4HJ8 - chains A and B; structure by X-ray diffraction, 2.04 A resolution.

== Chain A ==
Molecule: Protection of telomeres protein 1
Organism: Schizosaccharomyces pombe
Notes: fragment: Pot1pC, partial DNA binding domain, residues 198-339
UniProt: O13988 (POT1_SCHPO); residues 2-143 here correspond to UniProt positions 198-339 (UniProt number = residue number + 196)
Chain sequence (143 residues; each row starts with the number of its first residue):
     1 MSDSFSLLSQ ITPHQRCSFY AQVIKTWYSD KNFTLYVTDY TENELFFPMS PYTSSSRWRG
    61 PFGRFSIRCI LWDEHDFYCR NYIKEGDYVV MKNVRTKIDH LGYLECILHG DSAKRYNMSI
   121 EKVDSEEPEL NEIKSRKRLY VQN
Disordered / not traced: 1-3, 142-143
Differences from the reference sequence: expression tag (1); engineered mutation Asp3 (Val199 in O13988)
What the authors report for this chain:
  - binding site for the 9-nt DNA strand (chain B): Lys25, Thr26, Ser55, Arg57, Glu85
  - conformationally variable residues (side-chain flip): Arg57

== Chain B ==
Molecule: 9-nt DNA strand
Sequence (9 nucleotides; each row starts with the number of its first residue):
     1 GGTTACGCT

== How chain A and chain B interact ==
Pairs across the interface - 37 pairs, chain A then chain B:
  Lys25(A) with DG7(B), hydrogen bond to the base; DC8(B), base contact
  Thr26(A) with DT9(B), base contact
  Trp27(A) with DG7(B), stacking on the base; DC8(B), sugar contact; DT9(B), stacking on the base
  Tyr28(A) with DT9(B), stacking on the base
  Asn32(A) with DG2(B), sugar contact
  Tyr36(A) with DA5(B), base contact; DC6(B), base contact
  Phe47(A) with DA5(B), stacking on the base
  Met49(A) with DA5(B), phosphate contact; DC6(B), phosphate contact
  Thr53(A) with DC6(B), phosphate contact
  Ser54(A) with DC6(B), phosphate contact
  Ser55(A) with DC6(B), hydrogen bond to the phosphate; DG7(B), hydrogen bond to the phosphate; DC8(B), hydrogen bond to the base
  Arg57(A) with DC8(B), sugar contact
  Arg68(A) with DG2(B), base contact; DT3(B), hydrogen bond to the base; DT4(B), hydrogen bond to the base; DA5(B), base contact
  Ile70(A) with DG2(B), base contact
  Trp72(A) with DG1(B), stacking on the base; DG2(B), base contact
  Asp73(A) with DG1(B), hydrogen bond to the base
  Lys97(A) with DG2(B), hydrogen bond to the base
  Asp99(A) with DT4(B), hydrogen bond to the base; DA5(B), hydrogen bond to the base
  His100(A) with DT3(B), hydrogen bond to the base; DT4(B), hydrogen bond to the base
  Leu101(A) with DT4(B), hydrogen bond to the base
  Tyr103(A) with DA5(B), base contact
  Glu105(A) with DG2(B), hydrogen bond to the base
  His109(A) with DG1(B), hydrogen bond to the base
  Gly110(A) with DG1(B), hydrogen bond to the base
Also at the interface, not in a pair above, chain A (27 interface residues in all): Lys31, Trp58, Ile107
Interface features reported in the paper:
  - pairs named by the authors: Lys25(A)-DC8(B), Thr26(A)-DC8(B) (water-mediated contact), Ser55(A)-DC8(B) (hydrogen bond), Arg57(A)-DC8(B), Glu85(A)-DC8(B) (water-mediated contact)

== Overview ==
27 residues of chain A and 9 residues of chain B are in contact; the contacts include 16 hydrogen bonds and 5
aromatic stacking contacts. Polar contacts include Lys25(A)-DG7(B), Ser55(A)-DC8(B) and Arg68(A)-DT3(B). The
authors report contacts between Lys25(A) and DC8(B) and Arg57(A) and DC8(B); water-mediated contacts between
Thr26(A) and DC8(B) and Glu85(A) and DC8(B); a hydrogen bond between Ser55(A) and DC8(B). The paper reports a
binding site for the 9-nt DNA strand (chain B) at Lys25(A), Thr26(A) and Ser55(A) among others; conformational
variability at Arg57(A).
Here chain A is Protection of telomeres protein 1 (Schizosaccharomyces pombe) and chain B is a 9-nt DNA
strand. Entry 4HJ8 (Crystal Structure of Schizosaccharomyces pombe Pot1pC bound to ssDNA (GGTTACGCT)) was
determined by X-ray diffraction together with 4HID, 4HIK, 4HIM, 4HIO, 4HJ5, 4HJ7, 4HJ9 and 4HJA from the same
study.
